PDB entry 8AHI | X-ray diffraction, 2.69 A resolution | chain A

== Chain A ==
Molecule: Serine/threonine-protein kinase PAK 4
Organism: Homo sapiens
Notes: EC 2.7.11.1
UniProt: O96013 (PAK4_HUMAN); residues 300-591 here = UniProt positions 300-591
Amino-acid sequence (297 residues; numbered 295 to 591; the number before each row is that of its first residue):
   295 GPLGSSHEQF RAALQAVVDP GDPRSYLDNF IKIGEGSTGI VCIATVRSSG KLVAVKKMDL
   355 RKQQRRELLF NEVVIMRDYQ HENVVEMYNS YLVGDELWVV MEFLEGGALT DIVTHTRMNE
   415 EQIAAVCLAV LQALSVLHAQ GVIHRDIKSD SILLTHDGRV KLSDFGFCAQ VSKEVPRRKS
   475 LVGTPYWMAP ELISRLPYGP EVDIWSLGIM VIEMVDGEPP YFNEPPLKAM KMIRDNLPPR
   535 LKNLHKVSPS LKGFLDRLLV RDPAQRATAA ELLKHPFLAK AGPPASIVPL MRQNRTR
Disordered / not traced: 295-299
Sequence notes: expression tag (295-299); engineered mutation A310 (Leu in O96013)
Modified residues: S474 (phosphoserine; SEP)
Ligand contacts: N-methyl-1,3-benzothiazole-6-carboxamide (M56): I327, V335, A348, M395, E396, F397, L398, G401, A402, L447
UniProt features mapped onto this chain:
  - active site: D440 (Proton acceptor)
  - binding site (ATP): I327 to V335, K350, E396 to L398, D458 to G460
  - modified residue: S474 (Phosphoserine)
  - mutagenesis: K350 (K350M: No change in cell motility; in association with M-351), K351 (K351M: No change in cell motility; in association with M-350), S445 (S445N: Approximately 30-fold increased autophosphorylation (constitutively active mutant)), S474 (S474E: Approximately 3-fold increased autophosphorylation)

== Summary ==
Chain A binds N-methyl-1,3-benzothiazole-6-carboxamide. Curated annotation (UniProt) lists active-site residue
D440, 16 ATP-binding residues and 4 mutagenesis sites.
Chain A is Serine/threonine-protein kinase PAK 4 (Homo sapiens); the structure, PAC-FragmentDEL:
Photoactivated covalent capture of DNA encoded fragments for hit discovery, was determined by X-ray
diffraction, deposited together with 8AHE, 8AHF, 8AHG and 8AHH.
